Entry 6DU4 (X-ray diffraction, 1.70 A resolution); this record covers chains A and B.

# Chain A
Name: U6 small nuclear RNA (adenine-(43)-N(6))-methyltransferase
From: Homo sapiens
Notes: EC 2.1.1.346, 2.1.1.62
Reference sequence: Q86W50 (MET16_HUMAN); numbering as in UniProt (aligned over 1-310)
Chain sequence (313 residues; numbered -2 to 310; the number before each row is that of its first residue; numbers below 1 keep their minus sign (Gly-2 is residue -2)):
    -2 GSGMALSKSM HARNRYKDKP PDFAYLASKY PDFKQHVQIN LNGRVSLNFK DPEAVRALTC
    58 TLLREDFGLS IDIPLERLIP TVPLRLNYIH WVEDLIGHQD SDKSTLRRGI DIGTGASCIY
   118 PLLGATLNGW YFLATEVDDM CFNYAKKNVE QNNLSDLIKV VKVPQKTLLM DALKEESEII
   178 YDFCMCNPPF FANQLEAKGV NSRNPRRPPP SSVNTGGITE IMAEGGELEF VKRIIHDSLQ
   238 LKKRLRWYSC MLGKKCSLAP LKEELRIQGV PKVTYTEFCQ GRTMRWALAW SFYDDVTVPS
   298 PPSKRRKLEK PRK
Unresolved in the structure: -2 to 4, 96-102, 171-173, 302-310
Differences from the reference sequence: expression tag (-2 to 0)
Curated features (UniProtKB/Swiss-Prot):
  - region: Pro17 to Phe20 (RNA-binding), Lys163 to Met167 (K-loop), Ser199 to Asn211 (RNA-binding), Gly250 to Ser254 (RNA-binding), Gln277 to Trp283 (RNA-binding)
  - binding site (S-adenosyl-L-methionine): Arg82, Gly110, Ser114, Glu133, Thr164, Asn184
  - natural variant: Gly110 (G110C: Found in patients with large intestine cancer)
  - mutagenesis: Lys5 to Lys16 (Abolished methyltransferase activity), Lys5 (K5A: Does not affect methyltransferase activity; K5E: Reduced methyltransferase activity), Arg10 (R10A: Does not affect methyltransferase activity; R10D/E: Reduced methyltransferase activity), Arg12 (R12A: Does not affect methyltransferase activity), Lys14 (K14A: Does not affect methyltransferase activity), Lys16 (K16A: Does not affect methyltransferase activity), Lys26 (K26A: Does not affect methyltransferase activity; when associated with A-31), Lys31 (K31A: Does not affect methyltransferase activity; when associated with A-26), Asn39 (N39A: Does not affect methyltransferase activity), Lys47 (K47E: Reduced methyltransferase activity), Arg82 (R82A/E: Abolished methyltransferase activity in vitro), Glu133 (E133A: Abolished methyltransferase activity in vitro), 9 further mutagenesis entries in UniProt
What the authors report for this chain:
  - conformationally variable residues (loop rearrangement, order/disorder transition, side-chain flip): Lys163 to Met167, Phe187, Phe188, Ala189 to Gly213
  - catalytic residues: Asn184 to Phe187 (proposed by the authors, not directly observed)
  - binding site for hp1x-RNA (chain B): Asn39, Phe46, Phe187, Phe188, Arg200, Asn201
  - mutagenesis - N39A: unchanged catalytic activity with hp1x-RNA (chain B)
  - mutagenesis - K163A, M167A, R200Q: increased catalytic activity with hp1x-RNA (chain B)
  - mutagenesis - K163A, M167A, R200Q: unchanged binding to hp1x-RNA (chain B)
  - disease-associated variants - R200Q: increased catalytic activity with hp1x-RNA (chain B)
  - allosteric site: Lys163
  - mutagenesis - R82A, E133A, N184A: abolished catalytic activity with hp1x-RNA (chain B)
  - disease-associated variants - G110C: abolished catalytic activity with hp1x-RNA (chain B)
  - mutagenesis - R200Q: unchanged catalytic activity on wild-type hp5

# Chain B
Molecule: hp1x-RNA
Sequence (29 nucleotides; row label = number of the first residue in the row):
     1 GGUUGGCGUA GGCUACAGAG AAGCCAACC

# Interface between chain A and chain B
Pairs across the interface - 84 pairs, chain A then chain B:
  Lys5(A) - A22(B)  phosphate contact
  Lys5(A) - G23(B)  salt bridge to the phosphate
  Met7(A) - C16(B)  base contact
  Pro17(A) - U14(B)  base contact
  Pro18(A) - U14(B)  hydrogen bond to the base
  Asp19(A) - U14(B)  base contact
  Phe20(A) - U14(B)  stacking on the base
  Leu38(A) - G12(B)  hydrogen bond to the base
  Asn39(A) - G12(B)  hydrogen bond to the base
  Arg41(A) - U14(B)  salt bridge to the phosphate
  Phe46(A) - U14(B)  sugar contact
  Phe46(A) - A15(B)  base contact
  Lys47(A) - G11(B)  hydrogen bond to the base
  Leu55(A) - A15(B)  base contact
  Leu75(A) - A17(B)  base contact
  Thr78(A) - A15(B)  base contact
  Thr78(A) - C16(B)  hydrogen bond to the base
  Pro80(A) - A15(B)  base contact
  Pro80(A) - C16(B)  base contact
  Leu81(A) - C16(B)  hydrogen bond to the base
  Leu81(A) - A17(B)  phosphate contact
  Pro185(A) - A17(B)  hydrogen bond to the base
  Pro186(A) - A17(B)  base contact
  Phe187(A) - A17(B)  stacking on the base
  Phe188(A) - A17(B)  base contact
  Phe188(A) - A19(B)  phosphate contact
  Ser199(A) - G20(B)  base contact
  Arg200(A) - C7(B)  salt bridge to the phosphate
  Arg200(A) - G8(B)  hydrogen bond to the base
  Arg200(A) - G20(B)  hydrogen bond to the base
  Asn201(A) - G20(B)  hydrogen bond to the base
  Arg203(A) - A10(B)  hydrogen bond to the base
  Arg204(A) - U9(B)  hydrogen bond to the base
  Arg204(A) - G18(B)  base contact
  Arg204(A) - A19(B)  salt bridge to the phosphate
  Arg204(A) - G20(B)  sugar contact
  Pro205(A) - U9(B)  phosphate contact
  Pro205(A) - A10(B)  base contact
  Pro205(A) - G18(B)  hydrogen bond to the base
  Pro206(A) - A10(B)  base contact
  Pro206(A) - G11(B)  hydrogen bond to the base
  Pro206(A) - G18(B)  hydrogen bond to the base
  Pro207(A) - G11(B)  hydrogen bond to the base
  Pro207(A) - G18(B)  phosphate contact
  Ser208(A) - G11(B)  base contact
  Ser208(A) - A15(B)  hydrogen bond to the phosphate
  Ser208(A) - C16(B)  phosphate contact
  Ser209(A) - A15(B)  sugar contact
  Ser209(A) - C16(B)  sugar contact
  Ser209(A) - G18(B)  hydrogen bond to the phosphate
  Val210(A) - A17(B)  sugar contact
  Val210(A) - G18(B)  hydrogen bond to the phosphate
  Asn211(A) - A17(B)  hydrogen bond to the base
  Asn211(A) - G18(B)  hydrogen bond to the phosphate
  Glu217(A) - A17(B)  base contact
  Ile218(A) - A17(B)  base contact
  Gly250(A) - A19(B)  sugar contact
  Lys251(A) - A19(B)  sugar contact
  Lys251(A) - G20(B)  phosphate contact
  Lys252(A) - A19(B)  hydrogen bond to the sugar
  Lys252(A) - A21(B)  phosphate contact
  Lys252(A) - A22(B)  salt bridge to the phosphate
  Cys253(A) - G20(B)  phosphate contact
  Gln277(A) - C16(B)  base contact
  Gly278(A) - A15(B)  phosphate contact
  Gly278(A) - C16(B)  phosphate contact
  Arg279(A) - U9(B)  hydrogen bond to the sugar
  Arg279(A) - G11(B)  base contact
  Arg279(A) - A15(B)  phosphate contact
  Arg279(A) - C16(B)  salt bridge to the phosphate
  Arg279(A) - G18(B)  hydrogen bond to the base
  Arg279(A) - A19(B)  hydrogen bond to the base
  Arg279(A) - A21(B)  base contact
  Thr280(A) - C16(B)  hydrogen bond to the phosphate
  Thr280(A) - G18(B)  base contact
  Thr280(A) - A19(B)  base contact
  Met281(A) - A19(B)  hydrogen bond to the base
  Met281(A) - A21(B)  sugar contact
  Met281(A) - A22(B)  sugar contact
  Arg282(A) - A17(B)  salt bridge to the phosphate
  Arg282(A) - G18(B)  sugar contact
  Arg282(A) - A19(B)  sugar contact
  Trp283(A) - A19(B)  sugar contact
  Trp283(A) - A21(B)  sugar contact
Also at the interface, not in a pair above, chain A (53 interface residues in all): Val42, Val52, Leu59, Val79, Asn184, Glu193, Gly196, Lys301
Also at the interface, not in a pair above, chain B (18 interface residues in all): G1, G6
The authors on this interface:
  - residue pairs: Phe46(A)-A15(B), Phe187(A)-A17(B), Phe188(A)-A17(B) (hydrophobic contact), Arg200(A)-G20(B) (backbone contact), Arg200(A)-G8(B), Asn201(A)-G20(B) (backbone contact)
  - interface residues, chain A: Asn39(A), Ala189(A)

# Summary
53 residues of chain A face 18 of chain B across their interface; the contacts include 27 hydrogen bonds, 7
salt bridges and 2 aromatic stacking contacts. Among the polar pairs are Pro18(A)-U14(B), Leu38(A)-G12(B) and
Asn39(A)-G12(B). The authors report contacts between Phe46(A) and A15(B), Phe187(A) and A17(B) and Arg200(A)
and G8(B); a hydrophobic contact between Phe188(A) and A17(B); backbone contacts between Arg200(A) and G20(B)
and Asn201(A) and G20(B). The paper reports the catalytic residue Asn184(A); R82A, E133A and N184A of chain A,
among others, abolish catalytic activity with hp1x-RNA (chain B); 8 substitutions were tested in all.
Chain A is U6 small nuclear RNA (adenine-(43)-N(6))-methyltransferase (Homo sapiens) and chain B is hp1x-RNA;
the structure, Crystal structure of hMettl16 catalytic domain in complex with MAT2A 3'UTR hairpin 1, was
determined by X-ray diffraction together with 6DU5 from the same study.
